Entry 9CZ2 (electron microscopy, 4.40 A resolution (low resolution: residue-level contacts below are approximate; hydrogen-bond / salt-bridge calls are withheld)); this record covers chains XC and XD of the 36 polymer chains in the assembly.

# Chain XC
Molecule: Modulator of FtsH protease HflK
Organism: Escherichia coli BL21
UniProt: C3SG32 (C3SG32_ECOLX); residue numbers follow UniProt; this construct covers 1-419
Sequence (419 residues; each row starts with the number of its first residue):
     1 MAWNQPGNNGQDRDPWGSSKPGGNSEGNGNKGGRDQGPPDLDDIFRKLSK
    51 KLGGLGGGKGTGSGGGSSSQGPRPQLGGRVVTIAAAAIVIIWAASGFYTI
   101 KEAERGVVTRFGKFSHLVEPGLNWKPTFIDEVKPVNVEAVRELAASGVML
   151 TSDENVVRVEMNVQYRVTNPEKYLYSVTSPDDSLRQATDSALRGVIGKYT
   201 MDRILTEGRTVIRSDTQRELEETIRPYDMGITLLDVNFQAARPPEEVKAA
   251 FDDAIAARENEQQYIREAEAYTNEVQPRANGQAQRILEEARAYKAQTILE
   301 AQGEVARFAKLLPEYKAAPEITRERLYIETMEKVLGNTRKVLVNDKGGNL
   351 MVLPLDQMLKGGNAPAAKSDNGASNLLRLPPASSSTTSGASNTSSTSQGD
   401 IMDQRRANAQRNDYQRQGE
Unresolved in the structure: 1-78, 356-419

# Chain XD
Molecule: Modulator of FtsH protease HflC
Organism: Escherichia coli BL21
UniProt: A0A376L393 (A0A376L393_ECOLX); residues 1-334 here correspond to UniProt positions 21-354 (UniProt number = residue number + 20)
Sequence (334 residues; numbered 1 to 334; the number before each row is that of its first residue):
     1 MRKSVIAIIIIVLVVLYMSVFVVKEGERGITLRFGKVLRDDDNKPLVYEP
    51 GLHFKIPFIETVKMLDARIQTMDNQADRFVTKEKKDLIVDSYIKWRISDF
   101 SRYYLATGGGDISQAEVLLKRKFSDRLRSEIGRLDVKDIVTDSRGRLTLE
   151 VRDALNSGSAGTEDEVTTPAADNAIAEAAERVTAETKGKVPVINPNSMAA
   201 LGIEVVDVRIKQINLPTEVSEAIYNRMRAEREAVARRHRSQGQEEAEKLR
   251 ATADYEVTRTLAEAERQGRIMRGEGDAEAAKLFADAFSKDPDFYAFIRSL
   301 RAYENSFSGNQDVMVMSPDSDFFRYMKTPTSATR
Unresolved in the structure: 161-190, 330-334

# Interface between chain XC and chain XD
Contacting residue pairs (164; chain XC residue first):
  Phe111(XC) - Val22(XD)
  Gly112(XC) - Val22(XD)
  Gly112(XC) - Val23(XD)
  Gly112(XC) - Lys24(XD)
  Gly112(XC) - Glu25(XD)
  Gly112(XC) - Pro50(XD)
  Lys113(XC) - Glu25(XD)
  Lys113(XC) - Pro50(XD)
  Phe114(XC) - Glu25(XD)
  Leu150(XC) - Ile213(XD)
  Leu150(XC) - Leu215(XD)
  Ser152(XC) - Lys137(XD)
  Glu154(XC) - Ile223(XD)
  Asn155(XC) - Met227(XD)
  Val156(XC) - Ile223(XD)
  Val156(XC) - Tyr224(XD)
  Leu174(XC) - Arg68(XD)
  Tyr175(XC) - Arg68(XD)
  Ser176(XC) - Arg68(XD)
  Ser176(XC) - Ile69(XD)
  Val177(XC) - Arg68(XD)
  Val177(XC) - Thr71(XD)
  Val177(XC) - Lys94(XD)
  Thr178(XC) - Arg68(XD)
  Thr178(XC) - Ile69(XD)
  Thr178(XC) - Thr71(XD)
  Ser183(XC) - Lys94(XD)
  Gln186(XC) - Thr71(XD)
  Gln186(XC) - Asp73(XD)
  Gln186(XC) - Tyr92(XD)
  Gln186(XC) - Lys211(XD)
  Ala187(XC) - Tyr92(XD)
  Asp189(XC) - Lys211(XD)
  Asp189(XC) - Gln212(XD)
  Ser190(XC) - Arg209(XD)
  Ser190(XC) - Ile210(XD)
  Ser190(XC) - Lys211(XD)
  Arg193(XC) - Ile139(XD)
  Arg193(XC) - Val140(XD)
  Arg193(XC) - Asp142(XD)
  Arg193(XC) - Lys211(XD)
  Arg193(XC) - Ile213(XD)
  Gly194(XC) - Asp142(XD)
  Gly194(XC) - Ser143(XD)
  Val195(XC) - Ser143(XD)
  Gly197(XC) - Val140(XD)
  Gly197(XC) - Thr141(XD)
  Lys198(XC) - Ser143(XD)
  Met201(XC) - Met227(XD)
  Tyr227(XC) - Tyr92(XD)
  Tyr227(XC) - Lys94(XD)
  Tyr227(XC) - Asp207(XD)
  Pro244(XC) - Tyr224(XD)
  Glu246(XC) - Tyr224(XD)
  Val247(XC) - Arg228(XD)
  Ala250(XC) - Arg228(XD)
  Ala250(XC) - Arg231(XD)
  Phe251(XC) - Arg231(XD)
  Asp253(XC) - Ala235(XD)
  Asp253(XC) - Arg239(XD)
  Ala254(XC) - Arg231(XD)
  Ala254(XC) - Ala235(XD)
  Ala254(XC) - His238(XD)
  Ala256(XC) - Arg239(XD)
  Ala257(XC) - Ala235(XD)
  Ala257(XC) - His238(XD)
  Ala257(XC) - Arg239(XD)
  Arg258(XC) - His238(XD)
  Asn260(XC) - Arg239(XD)
  Glu261(XC) - His238(XD)
  Glu261(XC) - Gln241(XD)
  Glu261(XC) - Gly242(XD)
  Tyr264(XC) - Arg239(XD)
  Tyr264(XC) - Gly242(XD)
  Tyr264(XC) - Gln243(XD)
  Tyr264(XC) - Ala246(XD)
  Glu267(XC) - Arg250(XD)
  Ala268(XC) - Ala246(XD)
  Ala268(XC) - Leu249(XD)
  Ala268(XC) - Arg250(XD)
  Tyr271(XC) - Arg250(XD)
  Tyr271(XC) - Ala253(XD)
  Tyr271(XC) - Asp254(XD)
  Thr272(XC) - Ala253(XD)
  Val275(XC) - Val257(XD)
  Ala279(XC) - Val257(XD)
  Ala279(XC) - Thr260(XD)
  Ala279(XC) - Leu261(XD)
  Gln282(XC) - Leu261(XD)
  Ala283(XC) - Ala264(XD)
  Ile286(XC) - Ala264(XD)
  Ile286(XC) - Glu265(XD)
  Leu287(XC) - Ala264(XD)
  Leu287(XC) - Gln267(XD)
  Ala290(XC) - Gly268(XD)
  Ala290(XC) - Met271(XD)
  Ala290(XC) - Arg272(XD)
  Tyr293(XC) - Arg272(XD)
  Tyr293(XC) - Asp276(XD)
  Lys294(XC) - Met271(XD)
  Lys294(XC) - Glu274(XD)
  Lys294(XC) - Gly275(XD)
  Thr297(XC) - Ala279(XD)
  Ile298(XC) - Glu278(XD)
  Ile298(XC) - Leu282(XD)
  Ala301(XC) - Ala279(XD)
  Ala301(XC) - Leu282(XD)
  Ala301(XC) - Phe283(XD)
  Gln302(XC) - Leu282(XD)
  Glu304(XC) - Phe283(XD)
  Glu304(XC) - Phe287(XD)
  Glu304(XC) - Arg301(XD)
  Val305(XC) - Leu282(XD)
  Val305(XC) - Ala286(XD)
  Phe308(XC) - Ala286(XD)
  Phe308(XC) - Phe287(XD)
  Phe308(XC) - Asp290(XD)
  Phe308(XC) - Phe293(XD)
  Phe308(XC) - Tyr294(XD)
  Leu311(XC) - Phe293(XD)
  Leu312(XC) - Lys289(XD)
  Leu312(XC) - Asp290(XD)
  Tyr315(XC) - Asp290(XD)
  Tyr315(XC) - Phe293(XD)
  Lys316(XC) - Asp290(XD)
  Arg323(XC) - Asp292(XD)
  Arg323(XC) - Phe296(XD)
  Leu326(XC) - Phe293(XD)
  Leu326(XC) - Phe296(XD)
  Leu326(XC) - Ile297(XD)
  Leu326(XC) - Leu300(XD)
  Tyr327(XC) - Leu300(XD)
  Tyr327(XC) - Asp321(XD)
  Tyr327(XC) - Phe322(XD)
  Thr330(XC) - Leu300(XD)
  Thr330(XC) - Glu304(XD)
  Met331(XC) - Phe322(XD)
  Lys333(XC) - Glu304(XD)
  Val334(XC) - Phe307(XD)
  Leu335(XC) - Phe322(XD)
  Leu335(XC) - Phe323(XD)
  Asn337(XC) - Phe307(XD)
  Asn337(XC) - Ser308(XD)
  Asn337(XC) - Gly309(XD)
  Asn337(XC) - Asn310(XD)
  Thr338(XC) - Phe307(XD)
  Thr338(XC) - Gly309(XD)
  Thr338(XC) - Asn310(XD)
  Thr338(XC) - Asp312(XD)
  Thr338(XC) - Met314(XD)
  Arg339(XC) - Asn310(XD)
  Arg339(XC) - Val313(XD)
  Arg339(XC) - Met314(XD)
  Lys340(XC) - Met314(XD)
  Val341(XC) - Met314(XD)
  Val341(XC) - Val315(XD)
  Leu342(XC) - Met316(XD)
  Leu342(XC) - Ser317(XD)
  Leu342(XC) - Pro318(XD)
  Leu342(XC) - Phe323(XD)
  Val343(XC) - Val315(XD)
  Val343(XC) - Met316(XD)
  Val343(XC) - Ser317(XD)
  Leu355(XC) - Gln311(XD)
Also at the interface, not in a pair above, chain XC (85 interface residues in all): Val148, Thr223, Gln276, Glu289, Ile328, Asn344
Also at the interface, not in a pair above, chain XD (90 interface residues in all): Gln70, Glu232, Val234, Glu256, Tyr303, Asp319, Met326

# Overview
Chain XC and chain XD form an interface of 85 and 90 residues respectively.
Chain XC is Modulator of FtsH protease HflK and chain XD is Modulator of FtsH protease HflC, both from
Escherichia coli BL21; the structure, Cryo-EM structure of a nautilus-like HflK/C assembly in complex with
FtsH AAA protease, was determined by electron microscopy.
